PDB entry 2HLD | X-ray diffraction, 2.80 A resolution | chains A and G of the 9 polymer chains in the assembly

== Chain A ==
Protein: ATP synthase alpha chain, mitochondrial
Source organism: Saccharomyces cerevisiae
Notes: EC 3.6.3.14
UniProt: P07251 (ATPA_YEAST); residues 1-510 here correspond to UniProt positions 36-545 (UniProt number = residue number + 35)
Chain sequence (510 residues; each row starts with the number of its first residue):
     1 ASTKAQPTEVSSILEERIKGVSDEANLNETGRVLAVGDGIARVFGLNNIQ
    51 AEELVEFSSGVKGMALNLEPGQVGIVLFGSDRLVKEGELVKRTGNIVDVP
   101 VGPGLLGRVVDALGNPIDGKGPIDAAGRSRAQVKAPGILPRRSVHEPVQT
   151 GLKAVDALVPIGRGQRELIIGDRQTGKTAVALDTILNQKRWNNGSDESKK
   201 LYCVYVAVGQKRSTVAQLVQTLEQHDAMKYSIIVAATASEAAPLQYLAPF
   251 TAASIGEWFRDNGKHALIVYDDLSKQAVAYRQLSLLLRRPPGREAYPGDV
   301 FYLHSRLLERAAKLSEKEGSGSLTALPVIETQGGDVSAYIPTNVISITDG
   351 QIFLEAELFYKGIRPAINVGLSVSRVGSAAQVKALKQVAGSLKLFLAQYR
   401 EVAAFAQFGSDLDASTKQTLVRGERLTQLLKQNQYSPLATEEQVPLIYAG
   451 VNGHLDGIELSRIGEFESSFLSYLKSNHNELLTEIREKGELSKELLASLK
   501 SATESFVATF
Not modelled in the structure: 1-25, 408-409, 510
Metal / ion sites: Mg2+: Thr178 (together with AMP-PNP)
Ligand contacts: AMP-PNP (ANP; phosphoaminophosphonic acid-adenylate ester): Asp172, Arg173, Gln174, Thr175, Gly176, Lys177, Thr178, Ala179, Glu330, Phe359, Arg364, Pro365, Gln432, Asn433, Gln434
What the authors report for this chain:
  - catalytic residues: Arg375 (citing earlier work)
  - conformationally variable residues (side-chain flip): Arg375
  - binding site for AMP-PNP: Ser374, Arg375
  - binding site for phosphate ion: Arg375

== Chain G ==
Protein: ATP synthase gamma chain, mitochondrial
Source organism: Saccharomyces cerevisiae
Notes: EC 3.6.3.14
UniProt: P38077 (ATPG_YEAST); residues 1-278 here correspond to UniProt positions 34-311 (UniProt number = residue number + 33)
Chain sequence (278 residues; numbered 1 to 278; the number before each row is that of its first residue):
     1 ATLKEVEMRLKSIKNIEKITKTMKIVASTRLSKAEKAKISAKKMDEAEQL
    51 FYKNAETKNLDVEATETGAPKELIVAITSDKGLCGSIHSQLAKAVRRHLN
   101 DQPNADIVTIGDKIKMQLLRTHPNNIKLSINGIGKDAPTFQESALIADKL
   151 LSVMKAGTYPKISIFYNDPVSSLSFEPSEKPIFNAKTIEQSPSFGKFEID
   201 TDANVPRDLFEYTLANQMLTAMAQGYAAEISARRNAMDNASKNAGDMINR
   251 YSILYNRTRQAVITNELVDIITGASSLG
Not modelled in the structure: 60-70, 277-278

== How chain A and chain G interact ==
Residue-residue contacts (12; chain A residue first):
  Pro291(A) - Ile270(G)  hydrophobic
  Pro291(A) - Ile271(G)
  Gly292(A) - Leu267(G)
  Arg293(A) - Ile263(G)
  Arg293(A) - Leu267(G)
  Ala295(A) - Ile270(G)
  Ala404(A) - Lys18(G)
  Ala404(A) - Thr22(G)
  Phe405(A) - Thr22(G)
  Phe405(A) - Ile25(G)  hydrophobic
  Asp411(A) - Thr29(G)
  Asp411(A) - Arg30(G)
Other interface residues (no listed pair), chain A (9 interface residues in all): Glu294, Leu412
Other interface residues (no listed pair), chain G (11 interface residues in all): Val26, Ala274

== Overview ==
Chain A and chain G form an interface of 9 and 11 residues respectively. Chain A binds AMP-PNP. From the
paper: the catalytic residue Arg375(A); a binding site for AMP-PNP at Ser374(A) and Arg375(A).
Chain A is ATP synthase alpha chain, mitochondrial and chain G is ATP synthase gamma chain, mitochondrial,
both from Saccharomyces cerevisiae; the structure, Crystal structure of yeast mitochondrial F1-ATPase, was
determined by X-ray diffraction.
